8P72 - chains I and J of the 3 polymer chains in the assembly; structure by electron microscopy, 1.90 A resolution.

== Chain I ==
Molecule: Cyclin-H
From: Homo sapiens
UniProtKB: P51946 (CCNH_HUMAN); numbering as in UniProt (aligned over 1-323)
Sequence (324 residues; numbered 0 to 323; the number before each row is that of its first residue; numbering starts at 0):
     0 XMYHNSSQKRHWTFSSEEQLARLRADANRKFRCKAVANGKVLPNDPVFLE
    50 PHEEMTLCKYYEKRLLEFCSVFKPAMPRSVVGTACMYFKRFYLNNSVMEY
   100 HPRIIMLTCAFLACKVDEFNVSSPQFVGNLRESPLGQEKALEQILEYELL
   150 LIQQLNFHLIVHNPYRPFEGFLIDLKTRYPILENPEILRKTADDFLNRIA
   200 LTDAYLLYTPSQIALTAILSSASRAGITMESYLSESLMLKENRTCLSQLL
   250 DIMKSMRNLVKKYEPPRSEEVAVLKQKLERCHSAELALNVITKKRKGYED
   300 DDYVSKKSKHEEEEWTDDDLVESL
Disordered / not traced: 39-43, 285-323
Construct notes: acetylation (0)
Modified residues: ACE (acetyl group) at position 0
UniProt features mapped onto this chain:
  - modified residue: Ser5 (Phosphoserine), Ser132 (Phosphoserine), Ser304 (Phosphoserine), Thr315 (Phosphothreonine), Ser322 (Phosphoserine)

== Chain J ==
Molecule: Cyclin-dependent kinase 7
From: Homo sapiens
Notes: EC 2.7.11.22, 2.7.11.23
UniProtKB: P50613 (CDK7_HUMAN); numbering as in UniProt (aligned over 1-346)
Sequence (349 residues; each row starts with the number of its first residue; numbers below 1 keep their minus sign (Ser-2 is residue -2)):
    -2 SNAMALDVKSRAKRYEKLDFLGEGQFATVYKARDKNTNQIVAIKKIKLGH
    48 RSEAKDGINRTALREIKLLQELSHPNIIGLLDAFGHKSNISLVFDFMETD
    98 LEVIIKDNSLVLTPSHIKAYMLMTLQGLEYLHQHWILHRDLKPNNLLLDE
   148 NGVLKLADFGLAKSFGSPNRAYTHQVVTRWYRAPELLFGARMYGVGVDMW
   198 AVGCILAELLLRVPFLPGDSDLDQLTRIFETLGTPTEEQWPDMCSLPDYV
   248 TFKSFPGIPLHHIFSAAGDDLLDLIQGLFLFNPCARITATQALKMKYFSN
   298 RPGPTPGCQLPRPNCPVETLKEQSNPALAIKRKRTEALEQGGLPKKLIF
Disordered / not traced: -2 to 9, 31-36, 43-51, 311-346
Construct notes: expression tag (-2 to 0)
Residues lining bound ligands: ICEC0768 (X2Z; N7-(phenylmethyl)-N5-[(3S)-piperidin-3-yl]-3-propan-2-yl-pyrazolo[1,5-a]pyrimidine-5,7-diamine): Leu18, Gly19, Glu20, Gly21, Val26, Ala39, Lys41, Ile75, Phe91, Asp92, Phe93, Met94, Glu95, Thr96, Asp97, Val100, Leu144, Ala154
UniProt features mapped onto this chain:
  - active site: Asp137 (Proton acceptor)
  - binding site (ATP): Leu18 to Val26, Lys41
  - modified residue: Ala2 (N-acetylalanine), Ser7 (Phosphoserine), Ser164 (Phosphoserine), Thr170 (Phosphothreonine), Ser321 (Phosphoserine)
Reported in the primary citation:
  - binding site for ICEC0768: Met94

== How chain I and chain J interact ==
Pairs across the interface (40):
  ACE_0(I) with His131(J)
  Asn4(I) with His131(J), hydrogen bond
  Ser5(I) with Glu68(J)
  Ser6(I) with Glu68(J), hydrogen bond
  Arg9(I) with Gln67(J)
  Phe110(I) with Asp53(J)
  Leu111(I) with Leu60(J), hydrophobic
  Lys114(I) with Asp53(J), hydrogen bond (side chain-backbone); Gly54(J); Ile55(J), hydrogen bond (side chain-backbone); Leu60(J)
  Val115(I) with Lys64(J), hydrogen bond (backbone-side chain)
  Glu117(I) with Arg61(J), salt bridge; Lys64(J), salt bridge; Lys160(J)
  Val120(I) with Arg57(J), hydrogen bond (backbone-side chain)
  Ser122(I) with Lys52(J), hydrogen bond (side chain-backbone); Asp53(J)
  Glu137(I) with Lys52(J), salt bridge
  Leu140(I) with Lys52(J)
  Leu144(I) with Lys52(J); Gly54(J)
  Glu147(I) with Gly54(J); Ile55(J), hydrogen bond (side chain-backbone)
  Leu148(I) with Ile55(J), hydrophobic; Gly82(J); His83(J); Lys84(J)
  Ile151(I) with Ile55(J), hydrophobic; Leu60(J), hydrophobic
  Asn155(I) with Gln67(J)
  Phe156(I) with Ile63(J); Gln67(J), hydrogen bond (backbone-side chain); Ala80(J); Phe81(J), hydrophobic
  His157(I) with Gln67(J)
  Leu158(I) with Leu60(J), hydrophobic; Lys64(J)
  Ile159(I) with Lys64(J); Glu68(J)
Also at the interface, not in a pair above, chain I (26 interface residues in all): Met1, Asn119, Gln152
Also at the interface, not in a pair above, chain J (25 interface residues in all): Ser85, Asn86, Ile87, Tyr127, Gln130, Trp132, Arg167

== In short ==
26 residues of chain I and 25 residues of chain J are in contact, with 9 hydrogen bonds and 3 salt bridges.
Polar contacts include Glu117(I)-Arg61(J), Glu117(I)-Lys64(J) and Glu137(I)-Lys52(J). Ligands of chain J:
ICEC0768. UniProt lists active-site residue Asp137(J) and 10 ATP-binding residues on chain J. The paper
reports a binding site for ICEC0768 at Met94(J).
Chain I is Cyclin-H and chain J is Cyclin-dependent kinase 7, both from Homo sapiens; the structure, Cryo-EM
structure of CAK in complex with inhibitor ICEC0768, was determined by electron microscopy together with 8ORM,
8P6V, 8P6W, 8P6X, 8P6Y, 8P6Z and 11 further entries from the same study.
